Entry 1B20 (X-ray diffraction, 1.70 A resolution); this record covers chain A.

Chain A:
Name: Protein (barnase)
Source organism: Bacillus amyloliquefaciens
Notes: EC 3.1.27.3
Reference sequence: P00648 (RNBR_BACAM); residues 1-110 here correspond to UniProt positions 48-157 (UniProt number = residue number + 47)
Amino-acid sequence (110 residues; numbered 1 to 110; the number before each row is that of its first residue):
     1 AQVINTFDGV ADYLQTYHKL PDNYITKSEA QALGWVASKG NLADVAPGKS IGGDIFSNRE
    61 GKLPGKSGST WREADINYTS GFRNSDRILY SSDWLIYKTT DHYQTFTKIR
Disordered / not traced: 1
Construct notes: engineered mutation Ser-69 (Arg116 in P00648)
Bound ions: Zn2+ near His-18 (its only coordinating residue here)
Swiss-Prot annotation at these positions:
  - active site: Glu-73 (Proton acceptor), His-102 (Proton donor)

Summary:
Curated annotation (UniProt) lists active-site residues Glu-73 and His-102.
Chain A is Protein (barnase) (Bacillus amyloliquefaciens); the structure, Deletion of a buried salt-bridge in
barnase, was determined by X-ray diffraction, deposited together with 1B21, 1B2X and 1B2Z.
